5GHT - chain A; structure by X-ray diffraction, 2.79 A resolution.

== Chain A ==
Name: SsDNA-specific exonuclease
Organism: Thermococcus kodakarensis (strain ATCC BAA-918 / JCM 12380 / KOD1)
Reference sequence: Q5JGL0 (Q5JGL0_THEKO); residue numbers follow UniProt; this construct covers 1-477
Chain sequence (477 residues; numbered 1 to 477; the number before each row is that of its first residue):
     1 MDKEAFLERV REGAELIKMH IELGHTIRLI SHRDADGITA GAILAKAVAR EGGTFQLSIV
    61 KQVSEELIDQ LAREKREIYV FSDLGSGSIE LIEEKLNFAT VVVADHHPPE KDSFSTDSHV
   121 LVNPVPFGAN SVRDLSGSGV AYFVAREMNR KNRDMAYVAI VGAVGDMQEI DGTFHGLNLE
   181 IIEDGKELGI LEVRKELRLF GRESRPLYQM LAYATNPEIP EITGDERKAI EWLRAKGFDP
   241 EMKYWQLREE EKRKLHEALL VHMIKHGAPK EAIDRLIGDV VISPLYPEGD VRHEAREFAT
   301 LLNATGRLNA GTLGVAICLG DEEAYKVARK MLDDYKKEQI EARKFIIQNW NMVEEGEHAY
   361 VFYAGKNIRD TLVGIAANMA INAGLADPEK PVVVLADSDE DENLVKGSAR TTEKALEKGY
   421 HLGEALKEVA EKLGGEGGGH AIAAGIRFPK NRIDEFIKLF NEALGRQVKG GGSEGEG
Not modelled in the structure: 468-477
What the authors report for this chain:
  - catalytic residues: Asp-83, His-106, Asp-166 (by similarity / conservation)

== In short ==
From the paper: catalytic residues Asp-83, His-106 and Asp-166.
Chain A is SsDNA-specific exonuclease (Thermococcus kodakarensis (strain ATCC BAA-918 / JCM 12380 / KOD1));
the structure, DNA replication protein, was determined by X-ray diffraction (same publication as 5GHR).
